PDB entry 4AQ9 | electron microscopy, 6.20 A resolution (low resolution: residue-level contacts below are approximate; hydrogen-bond / salt-bridge calls are withheld) | chains A and B of the 5 polymer chains in the assembly

[Chain A]
Molecule: Acetylcholine receptor subunit alpha
Source organism: Torpedo marmorata
Reference sequence: P02711 (ACHA_TORMA); residues -23 to 437 here correspond to UniProt positions 1-461 (UniProt number = residue number + 24)
Chain sequence (461 residues; each row starts with the number of its first residue; numbers below 1 keep their minus sign (Met-23 is residue -23)):
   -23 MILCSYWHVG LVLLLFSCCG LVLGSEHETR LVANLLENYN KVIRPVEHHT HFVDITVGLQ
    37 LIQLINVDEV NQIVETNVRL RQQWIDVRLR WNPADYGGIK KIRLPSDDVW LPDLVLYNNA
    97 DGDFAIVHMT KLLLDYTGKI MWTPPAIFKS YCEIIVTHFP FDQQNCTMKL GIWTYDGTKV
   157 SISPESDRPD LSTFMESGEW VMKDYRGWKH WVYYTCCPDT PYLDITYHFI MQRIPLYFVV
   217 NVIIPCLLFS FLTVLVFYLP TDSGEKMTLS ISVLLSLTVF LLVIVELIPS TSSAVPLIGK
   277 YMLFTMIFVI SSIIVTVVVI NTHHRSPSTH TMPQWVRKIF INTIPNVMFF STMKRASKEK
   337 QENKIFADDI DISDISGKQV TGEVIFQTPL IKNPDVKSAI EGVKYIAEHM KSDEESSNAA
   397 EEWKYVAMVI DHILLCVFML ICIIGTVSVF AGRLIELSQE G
Disordered / not traced: -23 to 0, 307-373
Disulfides: Cys128-Cys142, Cys192-Cys193
Swiss-Prot annotation at these positions:
  - glycosylation: Asn141 (N-linked (GlcNAc...) asparagine)
Reported in the primary citation:
  - disease-associated variants - V285I: decreased signaling (citing earlier work)

[Chain B]
Molecule: Acetylcholine receptor beta subunit
Source organism: Torpedo marmorata
Reference sequence: Q6S3I0 (Q6S3I0_TORMA); residues -23 to 469 here correspond to UniProt positions 1-493 (UniProt number = residue number + 24)
Chain sequence (493 residues; row label = number of the first residue in the row; numbers below 1 keep their minus sign (Met-23 is residue -23)):
   -23 MEDVRRMALG LVVMMALALS GVGASVMEDT LLSVLFENYN PKVRPSQTVG DKVTVRVGLT
    37 LTSLLILNEK NEEMTTSVFL NLAWTDYRLQ WDPAAYEGIK DLSIPSDDVW QPDIVLMNNN
    97 DGSFEITLHV NVLVQHTGAV SWHPSAIYRS SCTIKVMYFP FDWQNCTMVF KSYTYDTSEV
   157 ILQHALDAKG EREVKEIMIN QDAFTENGQW SIEHKPSRKN WRSDDPSYED VTFYLIIQRK
   217 PLFYIVYTIV PCILISILAI LVFYLPPDAG EKMSLSISAL LALTVFLLLL ADKVPETSLS
   277 VPIIISYLMF IMILVAFSVI LSVVVLNLHH RSPNTHTMPN WIRQIFIETL PPFLWIQRPV
   337 TTPSPDSKPT IISRANDEYF IRKPAGDFVC PVDNARVAVQ PERLFSEMKW HLNGLTQPVT
   397 LPQDLKEAVE AIKYIAEQLE SASEFDDLKK DWQYVAMVAD RLFLYIFITM CSIGTFSIFL
   457 DASHNVPPDN PFA
Disordered / not traced: -23 to 0, 165-173, 313-402
Disulfides: Cys128-Cys142

[How chain A and chain B interact]
Residue-residue contacts (31; chain A residue first):
  Ile75(A) - Arg20(B)
  Arg79(A) - Tyr151(B)
  Arg79(A) - Glu155(B)
  Thr106(A) - Thr150(B)
  Lys107(A) - Thr150(B)
  Lys107(A) - Tyr151(B)
  Pro121(A) - Tyr149(B)
  Phe227(A) - Val299(B)
  Leu231(A) - Leu302(B)
  Tyr234(A) - His306(B)
  Leu235(A) - His306(B)
  Asp238(A) - His306(B)
  Asp238(A) - Pro309(B)
  Asp238(A) - His312(B)
  Ser239(A) - Thr311(B)
  Ser239(A) - His312(B)
  Lys242(A) - Met249(B)
  Lys242(A) - His312(B)
  Leu245(A) - Met249(B)
  Leu245(A) - Ser250(B)
  Leu245(A) - Ile253(B)
  Ser248(A) - Ile253(B)
  Ser248(A) - Leu257(B)
  Val249(A) - Leu257(B)
  Ser252(A) - Leu257(B)
  Phe256(A) - Val261(B)
  Glu377(A) - Ala404(B)
  Lys380(A) - Ile408(B)
  Glu384(A) - Ile408(B)
  Glu384(A) - Ile411(B)
  Lys387(A) - Leu415(B)
Other interface residues (no listed pair), chain A (26 interface residues in all): Val8, Asn53, Leu228, Leu263, Tyr381
Other interface residues (no listed pair), chain B (31 interface residues in all): Lys18, Thr24, Leu251, Ser252, Leu264, Asp268, Asn303, Asn310, Val405, Ala407, Ala412

[In short]
26 residues of chain A face 31 of chain B across their interface. From the paper: V285I of chain A reduces
signaling.
Here chain A is Acetylcholine receptor subunit alpha and chain B is Acetylcholine receptor beta subunit, both
from Torpedo marmorata. Entry 4AQ9 (Gating movement in acetylcholine receptor analysed by time- resolved
electron cryo-microscopy (open class)) was determined by electron microscopy, deposited together with 4AQ5.
